PDB entry 8KFY | electron microscopy, 3.06 A resolution | chains A and B of the 5 polymer chains in the assembly

[Chain A]
Molecule: Guanine nucleotide-binding protein G(i) subunit alpha-1
Source organism: Homo sapiens
Reference sequence: P63096 (GNAI1_HUMAN); residues 1-354 here = UniProt positions 1-354
Chain sequence (354 residues; row label = number of the first residue in the row):
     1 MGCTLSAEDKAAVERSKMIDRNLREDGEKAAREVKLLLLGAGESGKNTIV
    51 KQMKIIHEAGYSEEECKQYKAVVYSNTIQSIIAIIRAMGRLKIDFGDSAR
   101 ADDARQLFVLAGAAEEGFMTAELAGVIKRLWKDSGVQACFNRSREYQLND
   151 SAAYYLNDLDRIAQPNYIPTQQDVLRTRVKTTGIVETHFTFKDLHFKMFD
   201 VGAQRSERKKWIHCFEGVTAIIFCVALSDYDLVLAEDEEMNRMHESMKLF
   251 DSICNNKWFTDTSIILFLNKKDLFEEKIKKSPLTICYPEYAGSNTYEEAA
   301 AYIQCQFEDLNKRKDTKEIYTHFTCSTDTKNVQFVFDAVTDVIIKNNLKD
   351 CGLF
Not modelled in the structure: 1-2, 55-181
Construct notes: conflict N47 (Ser in P63096), A203 (Gly in P63096), S326 (Ala in P63096)
Swiss-Prot annotation at these positions:
  - region: K35 to K46, T48 (G1 motif), D173 to T181 (G2 motif), F196 to G202, Q204, R205 (G3 motif), I265 to D272 (G4 motif), T324, C325, T327 to T329 (G5 motif)
  - binding site (GTP): E43 to K46, T48, S151, L175 to T181, D200 to G202, Q204, N269 to D272
  - binding site (Mg(2+)): T181
  - modified residue: R178 (ADP-ribosylarginine), Q204 (Deamidated glutamine), C351 (ADP-ribosylcysteine)
  - lipidation: G2 (N-myristoyl glycine), C3 (S-palmitoyl cysteine)

[Chain B]
Molecule: Guanine nucleotide-binding protein G(I)/G(S)/G(T) subunit beta-1
Source organism: Homo sapiens
Reference sequence: P62873 (GBB1_HUMAN); residue numbers follow UniProt; this construct covers 1-340
Chain sequence (366 residues; numbered 1 to 366; the number before each row is that of its first residue):
     1 MSELDQLRQEAEQLKNQIRDARKACADATLSQITNNIDPVGRIQMRTRRT
    51 LRGHLAKIYAMHWGTDSRLLVSASQDGKLIIWDSYTTNKVHAIPLRSSWV
   101 MTCAYAPSGNYVACGGLDNICSIYNLKTREGNVRVSRELAGHTGYLSCCR
   151 FLDDNQIVTSSGDTTCALWDIETGQQTTTFTGHTGDVMSLSLAPDTRLFV
   201 SGACDASAKLWDVREGMCRQTFTGHESDINAICFFPNGNAFATGSDDATC
   251 RLFDLRADQELMTYSHDNIICGITSVSFSKSGRLLLAGYDDFNCNVWDAL
   301 KADRAGVLAGHDNRVSCLGVTDDGMAVATGSWDSFLKIWNGSSGGGGSGG
   351 GGSSGVSGWRLFKKIS
Not modelled in the structure: 1-2, 341-366
Construct notes: expression tag (341-366)
Swiss-Prot annotation at these positions:
  - modified residue: S2 (N-acetylserine), H266 (Phosphohistidine)

[Interface between chain A and chain B]
Contacting residue pairs - 52 pairs, chain A then chain B:
  A12(A) with N88(B)
  V13(A) with N88(B)
  R15(A) with V90(B), hydrogen bond (side chain-backbone); H91(B), hydrogen bond
  S16(A) with N88(B); K89(B)
  I19(A) with K89(B); A92(B), hydrophobic
  D20(A) with K89(B), salt bridge
  L23(A) with G53(B); L55(B); K78(B); I80(B), hydrophobic; A92(B), hydrophobic
  D26(A) with K78(B), salt bridge
  G27(A) with L55(B)
  T182(A) with D118(B); N119(B)
  G183(A) with L117(B); N119(B)
  I184(A) with W99(B); L117(B), hydrophobic
  E186(A) with W99(B)
  F199(A) with W99(B), hydrophobic
  Q204(A) with L117(B); N119(B), hydrogen bond; T143(B); Y145(B)
  S206(A) with Y145(B); G162(B); D186(B)
  E207(A) with D186(B), hydrogen bond (backbone-side chain); C204(B), hydrogen bond; D228(B)
  K209(A) with D228(B), salt bridge
  K210(A) with Y145(B); M188(B); D228(B), salt bridge; N230(B); D246(B), salt bridge
  W211(A) with L117(B), hydrophobic; Y145(B)
  H213(A) with K57(B), hydrogen bond (backbone-side chain); Y59(B), hydrogen bond; W332(B)
  C214(A) with Y59(B), hydrogen bond; Q75(B), hydrogen bond; W99(B)
  F215(A) with W99(B), hydrophobic
  E216(A) with K57(B), salt bridge
  W258(A) with R314(B); W332(B), hydrophobic
Other interface residues (no listed pair), chain B (31 interface residues in all): R52, T87, M101, G144

[Summary]
The interface between chain A and chain B involves 25 residues on one side and 31 on the other; the contacts
include 9 hydrogen bonds and 6 salt bridges. Among the polar pairs are D20(A)-K89(B), D26(A)-K78(B) and
K209(A)-D228(B).
Chain A is Guanine nucleotide-binding protein G(i) subunit alpha-1 and chain B is Guanine nucleotide-binding
protein G(I)/G(S)/G(T) subunit beta-1, both from Homo sapiens; the structure, Gi bound CCR8 complex with
nonpeptide agonist ZK 756326, was determined by electron microscopy (same publication as 8KFX and 8KFZ).
